Entry 3CMX (X-ray diffraction, 3.40 A resolution); this record covers chains C and A of the 3 polymer chains in the assembly.

[Chain C]
Molecule: 12-nt DNA strand
Sequence (12 nucleotides; each row starts with the number of its first residue):
  2003 AAAAAAAAAA AA
Disordered / not traced: 2003

[Chain A]
Protein: Protein recA
Organism: Escherichia coli
UniProt: P0A7G6 (RECA_ECOLI); the construct has insertions or renumbered stretches relative to UniProt, so the offset changes along the chain: 30-334 = UniProt 31-335; 1001-1334 = UniProt 2-335; 2001-2334 = UniProt 2-335; 3001-3334 = UniProt 2-335; 1 more segments
Chain sequence (1706 residues; each row starts with the number of its first residue; note: 2603 numbers in that range are skipped by the numbering (no residue carries them; nothing is unmodelled there)):
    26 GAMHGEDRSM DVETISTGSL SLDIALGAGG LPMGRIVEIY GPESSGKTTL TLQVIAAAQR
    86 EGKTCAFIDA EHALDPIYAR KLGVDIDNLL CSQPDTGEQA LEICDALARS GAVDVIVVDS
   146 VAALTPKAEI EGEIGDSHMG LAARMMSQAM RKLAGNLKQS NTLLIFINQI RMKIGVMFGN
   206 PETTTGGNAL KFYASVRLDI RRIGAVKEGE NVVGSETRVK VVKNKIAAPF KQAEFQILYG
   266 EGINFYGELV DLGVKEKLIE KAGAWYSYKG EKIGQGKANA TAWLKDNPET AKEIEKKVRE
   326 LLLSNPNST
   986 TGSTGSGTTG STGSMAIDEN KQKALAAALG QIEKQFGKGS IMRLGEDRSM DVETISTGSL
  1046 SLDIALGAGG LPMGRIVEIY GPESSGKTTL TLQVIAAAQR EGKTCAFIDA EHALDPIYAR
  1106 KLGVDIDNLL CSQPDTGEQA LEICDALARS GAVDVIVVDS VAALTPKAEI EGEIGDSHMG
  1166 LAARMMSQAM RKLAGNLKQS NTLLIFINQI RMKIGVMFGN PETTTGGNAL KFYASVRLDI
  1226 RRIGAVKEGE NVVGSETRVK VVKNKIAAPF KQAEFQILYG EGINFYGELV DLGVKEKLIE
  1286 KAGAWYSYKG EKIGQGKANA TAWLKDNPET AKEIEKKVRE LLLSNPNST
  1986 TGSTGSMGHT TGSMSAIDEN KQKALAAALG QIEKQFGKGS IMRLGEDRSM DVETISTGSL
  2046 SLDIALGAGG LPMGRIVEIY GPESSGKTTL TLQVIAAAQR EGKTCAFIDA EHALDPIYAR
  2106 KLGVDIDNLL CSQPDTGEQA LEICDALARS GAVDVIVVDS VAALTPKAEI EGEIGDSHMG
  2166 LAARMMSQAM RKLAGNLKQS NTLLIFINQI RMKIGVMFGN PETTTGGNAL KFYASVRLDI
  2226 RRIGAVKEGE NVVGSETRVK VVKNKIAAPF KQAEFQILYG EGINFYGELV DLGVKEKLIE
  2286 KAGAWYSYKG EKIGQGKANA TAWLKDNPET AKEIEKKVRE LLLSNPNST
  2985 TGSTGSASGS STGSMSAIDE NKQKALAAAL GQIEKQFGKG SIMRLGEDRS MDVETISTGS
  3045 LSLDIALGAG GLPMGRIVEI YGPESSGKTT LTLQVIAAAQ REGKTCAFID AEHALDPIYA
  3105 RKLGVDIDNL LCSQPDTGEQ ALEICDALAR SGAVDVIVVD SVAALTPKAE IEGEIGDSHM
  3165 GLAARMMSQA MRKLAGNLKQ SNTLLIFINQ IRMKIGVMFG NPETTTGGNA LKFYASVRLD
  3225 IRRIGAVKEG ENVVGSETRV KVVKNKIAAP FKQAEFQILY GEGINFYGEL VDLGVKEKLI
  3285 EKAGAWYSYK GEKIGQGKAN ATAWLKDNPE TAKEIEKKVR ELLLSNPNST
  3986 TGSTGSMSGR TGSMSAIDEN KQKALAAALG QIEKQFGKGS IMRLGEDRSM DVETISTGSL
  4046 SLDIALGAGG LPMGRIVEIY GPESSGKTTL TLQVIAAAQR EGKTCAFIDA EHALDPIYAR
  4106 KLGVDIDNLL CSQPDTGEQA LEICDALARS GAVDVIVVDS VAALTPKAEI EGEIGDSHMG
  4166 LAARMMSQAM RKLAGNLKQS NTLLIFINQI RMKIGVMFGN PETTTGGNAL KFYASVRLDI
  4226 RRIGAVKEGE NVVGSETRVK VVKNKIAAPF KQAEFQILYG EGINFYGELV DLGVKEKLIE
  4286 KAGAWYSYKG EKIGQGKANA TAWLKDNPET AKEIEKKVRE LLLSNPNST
Disordered / not traced: 26-36, 334, 986-1000, 1334, 1986-2000, 2334, 2985-3000, 3334, 3986-4000, 4155-4167, 4197-4204, 4329-4334
Construct notes: linker (26-29, 986-1000, 1986-2000, 2985-3000, 3986-4000)
Swiss-Prot annotation at these positions:
  - binding site (ATP): Gly66 to Thr73, Gly1066 to Thr1073, Gly2066 to Thr2073, Gly3066 to Thr3073, Gly4066 to Thr4073
Bound ions: Mg2+ site 1: Thr73 (together with ADP); Mg2+ site 2: Thr1073 (together with ADP); Mg2+ site 3: Thr2073 (together with ADP); Mg2+ site 4: Thr3073 (together with ADP); Mg2+ site 5 near Thr4073 (its only coordinating residue here)
Residues lining bound ligands:
  - ADP (adenosine-5'-diphosphate), molecule 1: Pro67, Glu68, Ser69, Ser70, Gly71, Lys72, Thr73, Thr74, Asp100, Tyr103, Ser240, Tyr264, Gly265, Asn1249, Lys1250, Ile1251, Ala1252, Ala1253, Pro1254
  - ADP, molecule 2: Pro1067, Glu1068, Ser1069, Ser1070, Gly1071, Lys1072, Thr1073, Thr1074, Asp1100, Tyr1103, Ser1240, Tyr1264, Gly1265, Asn2249, Lys2250, Ile2251, Ala2252, Ala2253, Pro2254
  - ADP, molecule 3: Pro2067, Glu2068, Ser2069, Ser2070, Gly2071, Lys2072, Thr2073, Thr2074, Asp2100, Tyr2103, Ser2240, Tyr2264, Gly2265, Asn3249, Lys3250, Ile3251, Ala3252, Ala3253, Pro3254
  - ADP, molecule 4: Pro3067, Glu3068, Ser3069, Ser3070, Gly3071, Lys3072, Thr3073, Thr3074, Asp3100, Tyr3103, Ser3240, Tyr3264, Gly3265, Asn4249, Lys4250, Ile4251, Ala4252, Ala4253, Pro4254
  - ADP, molecule 5: Pro4067, Glu4068, Ser4069, Ser4070, Gly4071, Lys4072, Thr4073, Thr4074, Asp4100, Tyr4103, Ser4240, Tyr4264
  - tetrafluoroaluminate (ALF), molecule 1: Glu68, Ser69, Lys72, Thr73, Glu96, Ser145, Gln194, Phe1217, Lys1248, Lys1250
  - tetrafluoroaluminate (ALF), molecule 2: Glu1068, Ser1069, Lys1072, Thr1073, Glu1096, Phe2217, Lys2248, Lys2250
  - tetrafluoroaluminate (ALF), molecule 3: Glu2068, Ser2069, Lys2072, Thr2073, Glu2096, Ser2145, Phe3217, Lys3248, Lys3250
  - tetrafluoroaluminate (ALF), molecule 4: Glu3068, Ser3069, Lys3072, Thr3073, Glu3096, Ser3145, Gln3194, Phe4217, Lys4248, Lys4250
  - tetrafluoroaluminate: Glu4068, Ser4069, Lys4072, Thr4073, Glu4096, Asp4144, Ser4145

[Chain C / chain A interface]
Pairs across the interface (18):
  DA2006(C) - Ile2199(A)  base contact
  DA2006(C) - Gly2200(A)  base contact
  DA2006(C) - Ser3162(A)  hydrogen bond to the phosphate
  DA2006(C) - Met3164(A)  base contact
  DA2007(C) - Ser3162(A)  phosphate contact
  DA2007(C) - Met3164(A)  sugar contact
  DA2009(C) - Ile1199(A)  base contact
  DA2009(C) - Gly1200(A)  base contact
  DA2009(C) - Ser2162(A)  hydrogen bond to the phosphate
  DA2009(C) - Met2164(A)  base contact
  DA2010(C) - Ser2162(A)  phosphate contact
  DA2010(C) - Met2164(A)  sugar contact
  DA2012(C) - Gly200(A)  base contact
  DA2012(C) - Ser1162(A)  hydrogen bond to the phosphate
  DA2012(C) - Met1164(A)  base contact
  DA2013(C) - Ile199(A)  base contact
  DA2013(C) - Ser1162(A)  phosphate contact
  DA2013(C) - Met1164(A)  sugar contact
Also at the interface, not in a pair above, chain C (11 interface residues in all): DA2004, DA2005, DA2008, DA2011, DA2014
Also at the interface, not in a pair above, chain A (16 interface residues in all): Arg1169, Arg2169, Arg3169, Arg4169

[Overview]
11 residues of chain C face 16 of chain A across their interface; the contacts include 3 hydrogen bonds. Polar
contacts include DA2006(C)-Ser3162(A), DA2009(C)-Ser2162(A) and DA2012(C)-Ser1162(A). Bound to chain A: 5
copies of tetrafluoroaluminate and 5 copies of ADP.
Here chain C is a 12-nt DNA strand and chain A is Protein recA (Escherichia coli). Entry 3CMX (Mechanism of
homologous recombination from the RecA-ssDNA/dsDNA structures) was determined by X-ray diffraction (same
publication as 3CMT, 3CMU and 3CMV).
